8GUM - chains A and B; structure by X-ray diffraction, 2.35 A resolution.

Chain A (and B):
Protein: GlcNAc-binding protein A
Source organism: Vibrio campbellii ATCC BAA-1116
Notes: chain B of this document is another copy of the same molecule, construct and numbering; everything in this record applies to it too
UniProtKB: A7N3J0 (GBPA_VIBC1); residues 1-464 here correspond to UniProt positions 24-487 (UniProt number = residue number + 23)
Chain sequence (464 residues; row label = number of the first residue in the row):
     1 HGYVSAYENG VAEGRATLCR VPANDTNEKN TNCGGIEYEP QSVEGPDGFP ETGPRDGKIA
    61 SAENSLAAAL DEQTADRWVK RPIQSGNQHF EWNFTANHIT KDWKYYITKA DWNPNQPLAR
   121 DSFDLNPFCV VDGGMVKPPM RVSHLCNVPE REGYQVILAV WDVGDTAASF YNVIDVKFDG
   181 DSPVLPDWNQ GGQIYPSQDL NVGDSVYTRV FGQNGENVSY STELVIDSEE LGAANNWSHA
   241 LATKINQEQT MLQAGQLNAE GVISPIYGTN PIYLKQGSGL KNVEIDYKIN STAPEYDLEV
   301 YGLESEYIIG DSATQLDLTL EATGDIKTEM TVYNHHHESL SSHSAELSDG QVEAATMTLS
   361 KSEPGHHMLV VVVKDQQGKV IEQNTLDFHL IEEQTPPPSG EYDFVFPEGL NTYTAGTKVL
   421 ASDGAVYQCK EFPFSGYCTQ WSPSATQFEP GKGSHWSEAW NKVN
Disulfides: Cys19-Cys33, Cys129-Cys146, Cys429-Cys438

Chain A / chain B interface:
Contacting residue pairs - 112 pairs, chain A then chain B:
  His1(A) - Arg209(B)
  His1(A) - Glu216(B)
  His1(A) - Glu284(B)
  Tyr3(A) - Asn27(B)
  Arg20(A) - Pro22(B)
  Arg20(A) - Asn27(B)  hydrogen bond (side chain-backbone)
  Arg20(A) - Lys29(B)  hydrogen bond (backbone-side chain)
  Arg20(A) - Tyr195(B)  hydrogen bond
  Pro22(A) - Arg20(B)
  Pro22(A) - Pro22(B)
  Asn27(A) - Tyr3(B)
  Asn27(A) - Arg20(B)  hydrogen bond (backbone-side chain)
  Lys29(A) - Arg20(B)  hydrogen bond (side chain-backbone)
  Lys29(A) - Lys29(B)
  Asn32(A) - Lys374(B)
  Gly35(A) - Ser197(B)
  Tyr38(A) - Asn32(B)
  Tyr38(A) - Tyr195(B)
  Tyr38(A) - Ser197(B)
  Glu39(A) - Tyr287(B)  hydrogen bond
  Gln41(A) - Glu284(B)  hydrogen bond
  Glu44(A) - Arg209(B)  salt bridge
  Ser65(A) - Ile289(B)
  Ser65(A) - Lys379(B)
  Leu66(A) - Gln198(B)
  Leu66(A) - Tyr287(B)  hydrophobic
  Ala68(A) - Val380(B)
  Glu72(A) - Gln383(B)
  Gln73(A) - Gln383(B)  hydrogen bond (backbone-side chain)
  Thr74(A) - Tyr333(B)
  Thr74(A) - Val370(B)
  Ala75(A) - Tyr333(B)  hydrophobic
  Ala75(A) - His337(B)
  Asp76(A) - Tyr333(B)  hydrogen bond
  Thr95(A) - Asn282(B)  hydrogen bond (backbone-side chain)
  Thr95(A) - Glu284(B)  hydrogen bond
  Ala96(A) - Phe211(B)  hydrophobic
  Ala96(A) - Asn282(B)
  Asn97(A) - Phe211(B)
  Asn97(A) - Lys281(B)  hydrogen bond
  His98(A) - Phe211(B)
  His98(A) - Glu216(B)  salt bridge
  Asn113(A) - Met368(B)
  Pro114(A) - His337(B)
  Asn115(A) - Tyr333(B)
  Asn115(A) - His337(B)
  Asn115(A) - Met368(B)
  Asn115(A) - Gln383(B)  hydrogen bond (backbone-side chain)
  Asn115(A) - Thr385(B)  hydrogen bond (backbone-side chain)
  Gln116(A) - Thr385(B)
  Pro117(A) - Gln383(B)
  Lys137(A) - Lys281(B)
  Asp165(A) - Gly215(B)
  Tyr195(A) - Arg20(B)  hydrogen bond
  Tyr195(A) - Tyr38(B)  hydrophobic
  Pro196(A) - Tyr38(B)
  Ser197(A) - Gly35(B)
  Ser197(A) - Tyr38(B)
  Ser197(A) - Glu39(B)
  Gln198(A) - Leu66(B)
  Arg209(A) - His1(B)
  Arg209(A) - Glu44(B)  salt bridge
  Phe211(A) - Ala96(B)  hydrophobic
  Phe211(A) - Asn97(B)
  Phe211(A) - His98(B)
  Phe211(A) - Lys137(B)
  Gly215(A) - Asp165(B)
  Glu216(A) - His98(B)  salt bridge
  Asn258(A) - Glu338(B)  hydrogen bond
  Ala259(A) - His336(B)
  Glu260(A) - His336(B)  salt bridge
  Glu260(A) - Glu338(B)
  Tyr267(A) - Ser339(B)
  Tyr267(A) - Ser342(B)
  Lys281(A) - Lys137(B)
  Asn282(A) - Thr95(B)  hydrogen bond (side chain-backbone)
  Asn282(A) - Ala96(B)
  Glu284(A) - His1(B)
  Glu284(A) - Gln41(B)  hydrogen bond
  Glu284(A) - Thr95(B)  hydrogen bond
  Tyr287(A) - Glu39(B)  hydrogen bond
  Tyr287(A) - Leu66(B)  hydrophobic
  Ile289(A) - Ser65(B)
  Tyr333(A) - Thr74(B)  hydrogen bond
  Tyr333(A) - Ala75(B)  hydrophobic
  Tyr333(A) - Asp76(B)  hydrogen bond
  Tyr333(A) - Asn115(B)
  His336(A) - Ala259(B)
  His337(A) - Ala75(B)
  His337(A) - Pro114(B)
  His337(A) - Asn115(B)
  Glu338(A) - Asn258(B)
  Glu338(A) - Glu260(B)
  Ser339(A) - Asp76(B)
  Ser339(A) - Tyr267(B)
  Ser341(A) - Tyr267(B)
  Ser342(A) - Asn236(B)
  Ser342(A) - Tyr267(B)
  Ser344(A) - Asn236(B)
  Met368(A) - Asn113(B)
  Met368(A) - Asn115(B)
  Val370(A) - Thr74(B)
  Lys379(A) - Ser65(B)  hydrogen bond (side chain-backbone)
  Val380(A) - Ala68(B)
  Ile381(A) - Lys58(B)  hydrogen bond (backbone-side chain)
  Gln383(A) - Glu72(B)
  Gln383(A) - Gln73(B)  hydrogen bond (side chain-backbone)
  Gln383(A) - Asn115(B)  hydrogen bond (side chain-backbone)
  Gln383(A) - Gln116(B)
  Gln383(A) - Pro117(B)
  Thr385(A) - Asn115(B)  hydrogen bond (side chain-backbone)
  Thr385(A) - Gln116(B)
Interface residues without a listed pair, chain A (77 interface residues in all): Tyr7, Val21, Glu28, Thr31, Ser42, Ala69, Asp71, Pro265, Ile285, Asp286, Glu329, Thr331, Leu340, Val372
Interface residues without a listed pair, chain B (77 interface residues in all): Tyr7, Val21, Glu28, Thr31, Ser42, Ala69, Asp71, Gln193, Pro196, Ile285, Asp286, Glu329, His366, Val372, Asp387

Overview:
The chain A/chain B interface involves 77 residues from each chain; the contacts include 27 hydrogen bonds and
5 salt bridges. Polar pairs include Glu44(A)-Arg209(B), His98(A)-Glu216(B) and Glu260(A)-His336(B).
Chain A and chain B are both GlcNAc-binding protein A (Vibrio campbellii ATCC BAA-1116); the structure,
Chitin-active AA10 LPMO (GbpA) from Vibrio campbellii, was determined by X-ray diffraction together with 8GUL
from the same study.
